5E9S - chains A and B of the 3 polymer chains in the assembly; structure by X-ray diffraction, 2.80 A resolution.

== Chain A (and B) ==
Name: Proton/glutamate symporter, SDF family
Organism: Thermococcus kodakarensis
Notes: chain B of this document is another copy of the same molecule, construct and numbering; everything in this record applies to it too
UniProt: Q5JID0 (Q5JID0_THEKO); residues 1-430 here = UniProt positions 1-430
Amino-acid sequence (438 residues; each row starts with the number of its first residue):
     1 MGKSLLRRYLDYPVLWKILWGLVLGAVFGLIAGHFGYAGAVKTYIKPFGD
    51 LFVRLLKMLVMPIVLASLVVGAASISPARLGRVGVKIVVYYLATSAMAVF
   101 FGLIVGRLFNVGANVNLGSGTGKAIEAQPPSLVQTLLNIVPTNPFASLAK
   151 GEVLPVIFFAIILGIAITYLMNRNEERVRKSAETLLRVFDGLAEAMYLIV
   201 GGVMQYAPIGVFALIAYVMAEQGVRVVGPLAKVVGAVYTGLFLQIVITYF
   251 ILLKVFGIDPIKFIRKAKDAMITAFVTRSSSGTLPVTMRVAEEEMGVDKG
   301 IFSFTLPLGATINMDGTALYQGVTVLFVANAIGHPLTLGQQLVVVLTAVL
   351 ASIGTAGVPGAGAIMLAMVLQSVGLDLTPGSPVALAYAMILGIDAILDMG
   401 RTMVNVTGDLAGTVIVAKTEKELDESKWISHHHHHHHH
Disordered / not traced: 1-4, 432-438
Construct notes: expression tag (431-438)
Bound ions: Na+ site 1: Y91, T94, S95, N313, D315; Na+ site 2: G309, N313, N405, D409; Na+ site 3: T311, S352, I353, T355
Residues lining bound ligands: aspartic acid (ASP): R278, S279, S280, M314, T317, T355, A356, G357, V358, P359, G360, A361, G362, D398, R401, T402, N405
What the authors report for this chain:
  - Na+ coordination: Y91, T94, S95, G309, T311, N313, M314, D315, S352, I353, T355, N405, D409
  - conformationally variable residues (loop rearrangement, side-chain flip): N313, M314, G316, T317, R401
  - contacts within the chain: G316-N405 (hydrogen bond)
  - binding site for aspartic acid: T317, R401

== Interface between chain A and chain B ==
Pairs across the interface (47):
  V133(A) with P47(B), hydrophobic
  L137(A) with P47(B); L51(B), hydrophobic; R54(B), hydrogen bond (backbone-side chain)
  N138(A) with R54(B), hydrogen bond
  V140(A) with L51(B), hydrophobic; R54(B), hydrogen bond (backbone-side chain); L55(B), hydrophobic
  P141(A) with R54(B); M58(B)
  T142(A) with R54(B); K57(B); M58(B), hydrogen bond (backbone-backbone)
  N143(A) with M61(B); L148(B), hydrogen bond (side chain-backbone); A149(B), hydrogen bond (side chain-backbone); G151(B)
  P144(A) with M58(B); P62(B), hydrophobic
  F145(A) with M61(B), hydrophobic; P62(B)
  A146(A) with A149(B)
  F158(A) with L55(B), hydrophobic; M58(B), hydrophobic
  F159(A) with M58(B), hydrophobic; M196(B), hydrophobic
  I162(A) with I199(B), hydrophobic
  L163(A) with A195(B), hydrophobic; M196(B), hydrophobic
  A166(A) with L198(B); I199(B), hydrophobic
  Y169(A) with L198(B), hydrophobic
  L170(A) with E194(B); A195(B)
  R177(A) with D190(B), salt bridge; E194(B), salt bridge
  K180(A) with R187(B)
  S181(A) with R187(B); D190(B), hydrogen bond; G191(B)
  T184(A) with T184(B); R187(B); V188(B)
  L185(A) with V188(B), hydrophobic; G191(B); L192(B)
  V188(A) with V188(B), hydrophobic
Also at the interface, not in a pair above, chain A (27 interface residues in all): Q134, A149, V178, A182
Also at the interface, not in a pair above, chain B (25 interface residues in all): D50, L65, K150

== In short ==
The interface between chain A and chain B involves 27 residues on one side and 25 on the other; the contacts
include 7 hydrogen bonds and 2 salt bridges. Among the polar pairs are R177(A)-D190(B), R177(A)-E194(B) and
L137(A)-R54(B). The paper reports a binding site for aspartic acid at T317(A) and R401(A); Na+ coordination by
Y91(A), T94(A) and S95(A) among others.
Chain A and chain B are both Proton/glutamate symporter, SDF family (Thermococcus kodakarensis); the
structure, Crystal structure of substrate-bound glutamate transporter homologue GltTk, was determined by X-ray
diffraction (same publication as 5DWY).
